Entry 5DMF (X-ray diffraction, 2.40 A resolution); this record covers chains A and C of the 4 polymer chains in the assembly.

[Chain A]
Molecule: Estrogen receptor
Organism: Homo sapiens
Notes: fragment: ligand-binding domain
Reference sequence: P03372 (ESR1_HUMAN); residue numbers follow UniProt; this construct covers 298-554
Amino-acid sequence (257 residues; numbered 298 to 554; the number before each row is that of its first residue):
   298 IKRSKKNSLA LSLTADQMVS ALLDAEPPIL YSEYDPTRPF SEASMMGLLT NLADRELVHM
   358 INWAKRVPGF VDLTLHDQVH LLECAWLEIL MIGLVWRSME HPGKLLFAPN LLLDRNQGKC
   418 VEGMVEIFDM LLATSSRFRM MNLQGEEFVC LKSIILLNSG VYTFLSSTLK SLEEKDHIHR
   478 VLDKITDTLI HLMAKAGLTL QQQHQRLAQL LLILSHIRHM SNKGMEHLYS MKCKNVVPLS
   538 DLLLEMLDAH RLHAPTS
Unresolved in the structure: 298-304, 462-469, 549-554
Construct notes: engineered mutation Ser-537 (Tyr in P03372)
Small-molecule neighbours: 5DG (4,4'-(2-{3-[(4-fluorophenyl)amino]phenyl}prop-1-ene-1,1-diyl)diphenol): Met-343, Leu-346, Thr-347, Leu-349, Ala-350, Glu-353, Trp-383, Leu-384, Leu-387, Met-388, Leu-391, Arg-394, Phe-404, Val-418, Glu-419, Gly-420, Met-421, Ile-424, Leu-428, Gly-521, His-524, Leu-525, Met-528, Leu-536, Leu-540

[Chain C]
Molecule: Nuclear receptor coactivator 2
Notes: fragment: Nuclear receptor-interacting peptide
Reference sequence: Q15596 (NCOA2_HUMAN); numbering as in UniProt (aligned over 686-699)
Amino-acid sequence (14 residues; numbered 686 to 699; the number before each row is that of its first residue):
   686 KHKILHRLLQ DSSS
Unresolved in the structure: 686, 699

[Chain A / chain C interface]
Residue-residue contacts - 24 pairs, chain A then chain C:
  Ile-358(A) / Leu-690(C)  hydrophobic
  Ile-358(A) / Leu-693(C)  hydrophobic
  Ile-358(A) / Leu-694(C)  hydrophobic
  Asn-359(A) / Ser-697(C)
  Asn-359(A) / Ser-698(C)
  Lys-362(A) / Leu-694(C)  hydrogen bond (side chain-backbone)
  Lys-362(A) / Ser-697(C)
  Arg-363(A) / Ser-698(C)  hydrogen bond (side chain-backbone)
  Phe-367(A) / Leu-694(C)  hydrophobic
  Leu-372(A) / Leu-694(C)  hydrophobic
  Leu-372(A) / Gln-695(C)
  Gln-375(A) / Leu-694(C)
  Val-376(A) / Leu-690(C)  hydrophobic
  Val-376(A) / His-691(C)
  Val-376(A) / Leu-694(C)  hydrophobic
  Leu-379(A) / Leu-694(C)  hydrophobic
  Glu-380(A) / Lys-688(C)  salt bridge
  Glu-380(A) / Leu-690(C)
  Asp-538(A) / Ile-689(C)
  Leu-539(A) / Ile-689(C)
  Glu-542(A) / Lys-688(C)
  Glu-542(A) / Ile-689(C)  hydrogen bond (side chain-backbone)
  Glu-542(A) / Leu-690(C)
  Met-543(A) / Leu-690(C)  hydrophobic
Also at the interface, not in a pair above, chain C (10 interface residues in all): His-687

[Overview]
Chain A and chain C form an interface of 14 and 10 residues respectively; the contacts include 3 hydrogen
bonds and 1 salt bridge. Among the polar pairs are Glu-380(A)/Lys-688(C), Lys-362(A)/Leu-694(C) and
Arg-363(A)/Ser-698(C). Bound to chain A: compound 5DG.
Here chain A is Estrogen receptor (Homo sapiens) and chain C is Nuclear receptor coactivator 2. Entry 5DMF
(Crystal Structure of the ER-alpha Ligand-binding Domain in complex with a 4-fluorophenylamino-substituted,
methyl triaryl-ethylene derivative 4,4'-(2-{3-[(4-fluorophenyl)amino]phenyl}prop-1-ene-1,1-diyl)diphenol) was
determined by X-ray diffraction, deposited together with 4ZN7, 4ZNH, 4ZNS, 4ZNT, 4ZNU, 4ZNV and 50 further
entries.
